Entry 1CWO (X-ray diffraction, 1.86 A resolution); this record covers chains A and C.

[Chain A]
Molecule: Peptidyl-prolyl cis-trans isomerase A
From: Homo sapiens
Notes: EC 5.2.1.8
UniProt: P62937 (PPIA_HUMAN); residues 2-165 here correspond to UniProt positions 1-164 (UniProt number = residue number - 1)
Amino-acid sequence (165 residues; numbered 1 to 165; the number before each row is that of its first residue):
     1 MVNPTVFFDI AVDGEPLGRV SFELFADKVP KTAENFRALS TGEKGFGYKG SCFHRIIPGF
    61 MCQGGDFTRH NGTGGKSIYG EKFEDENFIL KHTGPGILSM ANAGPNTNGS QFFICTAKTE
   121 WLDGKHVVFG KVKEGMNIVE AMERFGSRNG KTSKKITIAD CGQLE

[Chain C]
Molecule: Cyclosporin C
Amino-acid sequence (11 residues; row label = number of the first residue in the row):
     1 XLLVTTGLLL A
Construct notes: engineered mutation VAD_1 (Dal in NOR00035), Leu3 (Mle in NOR00035), Leu9 (Val in NOR00035)
Modified residues: VAD (deaminohydroxyvaline) at position 1; Leu2, Leu8, Leu10 (N-methylleucine; MLE); Val4 (N-methylvaline; MVA); Thr5 (4-methyl-4-[(E)-2-butenyl]-4,N-methyl-threonine; BMT); Gly7 (sarcosine; SAR)
Covalently attached groups: covalent link VAD_1-Ala11

[Chain A / chain C interface]
Residue-residue contacts (22):
  Arg55(A) - Leu3(C)  hydrogen bond (side chain-backbone)
  Arg55(A) - Val4(C)
  Arg55(A) - Thr5(C)
  Arg55(A) - Leu9(C)
  Phe60(A) - Leu2(C)
  Phe60(A) - Leu3(C)
  Phe60(A) - Val4(C)
  Gln63(A) - Val4(C)
  Gln63(A) - Thr5(C)  hydrogen bond (side chain-backbone)
  Gly72(A) - Thr6(C)
  Gly72(A) - Gly7(C)  hydrogen bond (backbone-backbone)
  Ala101(A) - Val4(C)
  Ala101(A) - Thr6(C)
  Asn102(A) - Val4(C)  hydrogen bond (backbone-backbone)
  Asn102(A) - Thr5(C)
  Asn102(A) - Thr6(C)  hydrogen bond (backbone-backbone)
  Ala103(A) - Thr5(C)
  Ala103(A) - Thr6(C)
  Gln111(A) - Thr6(C)
  Phe113(A) - Val4(C)
  Trp121(A) - Leu2(C)  hydrogen bond (side chain-backbone)
  His126(A) - Val4(C)
Other interface residues (no listed pair), chain A (14 interface residues in all): Met61, Thr73, Leu122

[In short]
14 residues of chain A and 7 residues of chain C are in contact, with 6 hydrogen bonds. Polar contacts include
Arg55(A)-Leu3(C), Gln63(A)-Thr5(C) and Trp121(A)-Leu2(C).
Chain A is Peptidyl-prolyl cis-trans isomerase A (Homo sapiens) and chain C is Cyclosporin C; the structure,
Human cyclophilin A complexed with THR2, LEU5, D-HIV8, LEU10 cyclosporin, was determined by X-ray diffraction.
